PDB entry 7JZX | electron microscopy, 3.40 A resolution | chains E and M of the 11 polymer chains in the assembly

== Chain E ==
Molecule: CRISPR type I-F/YPEST-associated protein Csy3
Organism: Pseudomonas aeruginosa
UniProtKB: A0A444M080 (A0A444M080_PSEAI); residues 20-361 here correspond to UniProt positions 1-342 (UniProt number = residue number - 19)
Sequence (342 residues; numbered 20 to 361; the number before each row is that of its first residue):
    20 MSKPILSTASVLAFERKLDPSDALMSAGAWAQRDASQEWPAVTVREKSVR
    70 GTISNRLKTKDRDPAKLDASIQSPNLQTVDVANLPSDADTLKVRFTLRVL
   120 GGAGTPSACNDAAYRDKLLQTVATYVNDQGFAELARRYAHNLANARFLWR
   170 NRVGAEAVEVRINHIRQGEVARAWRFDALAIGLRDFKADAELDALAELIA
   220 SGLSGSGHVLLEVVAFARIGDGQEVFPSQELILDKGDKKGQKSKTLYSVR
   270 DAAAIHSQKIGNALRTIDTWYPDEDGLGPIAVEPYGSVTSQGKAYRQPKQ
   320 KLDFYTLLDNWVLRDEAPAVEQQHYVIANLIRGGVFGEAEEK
Unresolved in the structure: 20-23, 359-361

== Chain M ==
Molecule: 61-nt RNA strand
Organism: Pseudomonas aeruginosa
Sequence (61 nucleotides; row label = number of the first residue in the row):
     1 CUAAGAAAUUCACGGCGGGCUUGAUGUCCGCGUCUACCUGAUUCACUGCC
    51 GUAUAGGCAGC
Differences from the reference sequence: conflict A41 (G1458 in 313291946), A53 (G1446 in 313291946)

== How chain E and chain M interact ==
Residue-residue contacts (46; chain E residue first):
  Ala32(E) - C29(M)  base contact
  Phe33(E) - C29(M)  hydrogen bond to the sugar
  Phe33(E) - G30(M)  sugar contact
  Glu34(E) - C29(M)  phosphate contact
  Glu34(E) - G30(M)  phosphate contact
  Arg35(E) - C29(M)  phosphate contact
  Arg35(E) - G30(M)  salt bridge to the phosphate
  Arg35(E) - C31(M)  salt bridge to the phosphate
  Ser67(E) - U39(M)  phosphate contact
  Val68(E) - U39(M)  phosphate contact
  Arg69(E) - C37(M)  hydrogen bond to the sugar
  Arg69(E) - C38(M)  hydrogen bond to the sugar
  Arg69(E) - U39(M)  hydrogen bond to the phosphate
  Arg69(E) - G40(M)  sugar contact
  Gly70(E) - C37(M)  sugar contact
  Leu95(E) - U39(M)  base contact
  Trp168(E) - G32(M)  base contact
  Arg169(E) - U35(M)  salt bridge to the phosphate
  Arg169(E) - A36(M)  salt bridge to the phosphate
  Ser247(E) - U33(M)  phosphate contact
  Ser247(E) - C34(M)  hydrogen bond to the phosphate
  Gln248(E) - U33(M)  base contact
  Gln248(E) - C34(M)  hydrogen bond to the phosphate
  Glu249(E) - U33(M)  base contact
  Leu250(E) - U33(M)  base contact
  Lys258(E) - U39(M)  hydrogen bond to the base
  His275(E) - U33(M)  salt bridge to the phosphate
  Gln277(E) - C31(M)  sugar contact
  Gln277(E) - G32(M)  sugar contact
  Gln277(E) - U33(M)  hydrogen bond to the phosphate
  Lys278(E) - G32(M)  base contact
  Lys278(E) - U33(M)  phosphate contact
  Lys278(E) - C34(M)  salt bridge to the phosphate
  Asn281(E) - G32(M)  phosphate contact
  Arg284(E) - C31(M)  sugar contact
  Arg284(E) - G32(M)  salt bridge to the phosphate
  Glu302(E) - G32(M)  phosphate contact
  Thr308(E) - G32(M)  hydrogen bond to the base
  Ser309(E) - G32(M)  base contact
  Arg351(E) - G30(M)  sugar contact
  Arg351(E) - C31(M)  sugar contact
  Gly352(E) - G30(M)  sugar contact
  Gly353(E) - C29(M)  hydrogen bond to the sugar
  Gly353(E) - G30(M)  sugar contact
  Val354(E) - C29(M)  base contact
  Val354(E) - G30(M)  base contact
Interface residues without a listed pair, chain E (34 interface residues in all): Thr71, Gln96, Val98, Ser126, Phe245, Pro246

== Summary ==
The interface between chain E and chain M involves 34 residues on one side and 12 on the other, with 10
hydrogen bonds and 7 salt bridges. Polar contacts include Lys258(E)-U39(M), Thr308(E)-G32(M) and
Phe33(E)-C29(M).
Here chain E is CRISPR type I-F/YPEST-associated protein Csy3 and chain M is a 61-nt RNA strand, both from
Pseudomonas aeruginosa. Entry 7JZX (Cryo-EM structure of CRISPR-Cas surveillance complex with AcrIF7) was
determined by electron microscopy together with 7JZW and 7JZZ from the same study.
